3RJF - chains A and T of the 4 polymer chains in the assembly; structure by X-ray diffraction, 2.30 A resolution.

# Chain A
Name: DNA polymerase beta
Source organism: Homo sapiens
Notes: EC 2.7.7.7, 4.2.99.-
UniProtKB: P06746 (DPOLB_HUMAN); residue numbers follow UniProt; this construct covers 1-335
Sequence (335 residues; numbered 1 to 335; the number before each row is that of its first residue):
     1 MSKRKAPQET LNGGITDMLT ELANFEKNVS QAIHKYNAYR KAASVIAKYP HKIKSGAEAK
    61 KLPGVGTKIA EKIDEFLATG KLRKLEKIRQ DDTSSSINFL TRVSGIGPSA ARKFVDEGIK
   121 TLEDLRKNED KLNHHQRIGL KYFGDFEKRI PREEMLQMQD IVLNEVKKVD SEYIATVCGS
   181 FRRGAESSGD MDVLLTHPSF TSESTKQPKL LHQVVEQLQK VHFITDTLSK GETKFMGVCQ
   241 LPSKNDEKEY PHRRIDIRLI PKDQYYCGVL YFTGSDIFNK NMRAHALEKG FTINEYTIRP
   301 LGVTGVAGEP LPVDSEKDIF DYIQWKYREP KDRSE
Unresolved in the structure: 1-9
Metal / ion sites: Na+ site 1: Lys60, Leu62, Val65 (shared with 1 residue of chain D); Na+ site 2: Thr101, Val103, Ile106 (shared with 1 residue of chain P); Mg2+ site 1: Asp190, Asp192 (together with F2A); Mg2+ site 2: Asp190, Asp192, Asp256 (together with F2A) (shared with 1 residue of chain P)
Residues lining bound ligands: F2A (2'-deoxy-5'-O-[(S)-hydroxy{[(S)-hydroxy(phosphonooxy)phosphoryl]methyl}phosphoryl]adenosine): Gly179, Ser180, Arg183, Ser188, Gly189, Asp190, Asp192, Asp256, Tyr271, Phe272, Thr273, Gly274, Ser275, Asp276, Asn279
UniProt features mapped onto this chain:
  - region: Arg183 to Asp192 (DNA-binding)
  - active site: Lys72 (Nucleophile)
  - binding site (K(+)): Lys60, Leu62, Val65, Thr101, Val103, Ile106
  - binding site (Na(+)): Lys60, Leu62, Val65, Thr101, Val103, Ile106
  - binding site (dATP): Arg149, Ser180, Arg183, Gly189, Asp190
  - binding site (dCTP): Arg149, Ser180, Arg183, Gly189, Asp190
  - binding site (dGTP): Arg149, Ser180, Arg183, Gly189, Asp190, Asp192
  - binding site (dTTP): Arg149, Ser180, Arg183, Gly189, Asp190
  - binding site (Mg(2+)): Asp190, Asp192, Asp256
  - modified residue: Lys72 (N6-acetyllysine), Arg83 (Omega-N-methylarginine), Arg152 (Omega-N-methylarginine)
  - cross-link (Glycyl lysine isopeptide (Lys-Gly)): Lys41 (interchain with G-Cter in ubiquitin), Lys61 (interchain with G-Cter in ubiquitin), Lys81 (interchain with G-Cter in ubiquitin)
From the paper describing this entry:
  - binding site for the 16-nt DNA strand (chain T): Lys280, Arg283

# Chain T
Molecule: 16-nt DNA strand
Sequence (16 nucleotides; numbered 1 to 16; the number before each row is that of its first residue):
     1 CCGACGTCGC ATCAGC
Modified positions: 8OG (8-oxo-2'-deoxy-guanosine-5'-monophosphate) at position 6

# Interface between chain A and chain T
Contacting residue pairs (26):
  His34(A) - DC5(T)  base contact
  Asn133(A) - DT12(T)  phosphate contact
  Ser229(A) - DC10(T)  phosphate contact
  Ser229(A) - DA11(T)  phosphate contact
  Lys230(A) - DC10(T)  hydrogen bond to the phosphate
  Lys230(A) - DA11(T)  hydrogen bond to the phosphate
  Gly231(A) - DC10(T)  phosphate contact
  Glu232(A) - DC10(T)  hydrogen bond to the phosphate
  Thr233(A) - DG9(T)  hydrogen bond to the phosphate
  Thr233(A) - DC10(T)  hydrogen bond to the phosphate
  Lys234(A) - DG9(T)  hydrogen bond to the base
  Lys234(A) - DC10(T)  hydrogen bond to the phosphate
  Arg258(A) - DG9(T)  sugar contact
  Lys280(A) - 8OG_6(T)  sugar contact
  Arg283(A) - 8OG_6(T)  base contact
  Arg283(A) - DT7(T)  hydrogen bond to the sugar
  Ala284(A) - 8OG_6(T)  phosphate contact
  Leu287(A) - 8OG_6(T)  phosphate contact
  Leu287(A) - DT7(T)  phosphate contact
  Thr292(A) - DT7(T)  hydrogen bond to the phosphate
  Ile293(A) - DT7(T)  sugar contact
  Asn294(A) - DT7(T)  phosphate contact
  Asn294(A) - DC8(T)  hydrogen bond to the phosphate
  Glu295(A) - DC8(T)  sugar contact
  Tyr296(A) - DG9(T)  hydrogen bond to the phosphate
  Arg299(A) - DC8(T)  salt bridge to the phosphate
Also at the interface, not in a pair above, chain A (22 interface residues in all): Asn37, His134, Leu228

# Summary
22 residues of chain A face 8 of chain T across their interface, with 11 hydrogen bonds and 1 salt bridge.
Among the polar pairs are Lys234(A)-DG9(T), Arg283(A)-DT7(T) and Lys230(A)-DC10(T). Chain A binds compound
F2A. From the paper: a binding site for the 16-nt DNA strand (chain T) at Lys280(A) and Arg283(A).
Here chain A is DNA polymerase beta (Homo sapiens) and chain T is a 16-nt DNA strand. Entry 3RJF (Ternary
complex of DNA Polymerase Beta with a gapped DNA containing (syn)8odG at template position paired ...) was
determined by X-ray diffraction, deposited together with 3RJE, 3RJG, 3RJH, 3RJJ and 3RJK.
